8ABJ - chains L and S of the 20 polymer chains in the assembly; structure by electron microscopy, 3.70 A resolution.

[Chain L]
Protein: YALI0A14806p
From: Yarrowia lipolytica
UniProtKB: Q6CGY9 (Q6CGY9_YARLI); numbering as in UniProt (aligned over 1-474)
Amino-acid sequence (474 residues; row label = number of the first residue in the row):
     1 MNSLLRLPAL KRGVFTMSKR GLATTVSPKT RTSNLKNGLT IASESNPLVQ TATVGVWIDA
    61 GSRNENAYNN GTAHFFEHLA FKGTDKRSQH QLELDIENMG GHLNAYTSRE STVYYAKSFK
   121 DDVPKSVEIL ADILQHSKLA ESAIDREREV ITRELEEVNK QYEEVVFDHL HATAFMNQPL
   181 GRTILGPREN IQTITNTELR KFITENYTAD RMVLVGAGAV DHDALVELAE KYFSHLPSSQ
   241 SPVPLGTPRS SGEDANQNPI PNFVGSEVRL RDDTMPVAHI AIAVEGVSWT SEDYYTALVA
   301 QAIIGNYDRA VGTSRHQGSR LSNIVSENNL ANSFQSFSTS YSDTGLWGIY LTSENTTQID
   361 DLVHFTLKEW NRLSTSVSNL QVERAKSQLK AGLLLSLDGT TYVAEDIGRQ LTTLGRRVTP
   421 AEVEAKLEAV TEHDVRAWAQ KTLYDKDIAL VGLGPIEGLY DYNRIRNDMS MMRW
Unresolved in the structure: 1-25, 249-259
Residues lining bound ligands:
  - 1,2-diacyl-sn-glycero-3-phosphocholine (PC1): Tyr444, Asp445, Ser470, Met472
  - phosphatidylethanolamine (PTY): Asn467, Ser470, Met472
  - 1,2-dimyristoyl-sn-glycero-3-phosphate (XP4): Arg372, Ser376, Arg473

[Chain S]
Protein: Cytochrome b-c1 complex subunit 8
From: Yarrowia lipolytica
UniProtKB: Q6C387 (Q6C387_YARLI); residues 3-95 here correspond to UniProt positions 1-93 (UniProt number = residue number - 2)
Amino-acid sequence (93 residues; numbered 3 to 95; the number before each row is that of its first residue):
     3 MGGNGHYMGW WGHMGSPPQK GIAGYTISPF AARPFAGVVH AAIFNTFRRT KNQALFVILP
    63 VSFFYYVWTQ ASEKNEWLYT KAGRHELAKA LAE
Unresolved in the structure: 3-8, 94-95
Residues lining bound ligands: 1,2-diacyl-sn-glycero-3-phosphocholine (PC1): Gln55, Phe58, Val59, Val63

[How chain L and chain S interact]
Contacting residue pairs - 42 pairs, chain L then chain S:
  Met176(L) - Ile29(S)  hydrophobic
  Val264(L) - Ile29(S)  hydrophobic
  Gly265(L) - Ile29(S)
  Gly265(L) - Ser30(S)  hydrogen bond (backbone-backbone)
  Ser266(L) - Thr28(S)
  Ser266(L) - Ile29(S)
  Glu267(L) - Gly26(S)
  Glu267(L) - Tyr27(S)
  Glu267(L) - Thr28(S)  hydrogen bond (backbone-backbone)
  Val268(L) - Gly26(S)
  Val268(L) - Tyr27(S)  hydrophobic
  Arg269(L) - Ile24(S)
  Arg269(L) - Ala25(S)
  Arg269(L) - Gly26(S)  hydrogen bond (backbone-backbone)
  Leu270(L) - Ala25(S)  hydrophobic
  Arg271(L) - Ser18(S)
  Arg271(L) - Gln21(S)
  Arg271(L) - Lys22(S)
  Arg271(L) - Gly23(S)
  Arg271(L) - Ile24(S)
  Asp272(L) - Gln21(S)
  Asp272(L) - Lys22(S)
  Asp273(L) - Pro19(S)
  Asp273(L) - Pro20(S)
  Asp273(L) - Gln21(S)  hydrogen bond (side chain-backbone)
  Thr274(L) - Lys22(S)
  Thr356(L) - Gly14(S)
  Thr357(L) - His15(S)
  Asp447(L) - Ser30(S)  hydrogen bond
  Asp447(L) - Phe32(S)
  Glu457(L) - Trp12(S)
  Glu457(L) - Trp13(S)
  Glu457(L) - Gly14(S)  hydrogen bond (side chain-backbone)
  Glu457(L) - His15(S)  hydrogen bond (side chain-backbone)
  Glu457(L) - Met16(S)  hydrogen bond (side chain-backbone)
  Gly458(L) - Trp13(S)
  Gly458(L) - Gly14(S)
  Tyr460(L) - Trp13(S)
  Tyr462(L) - Ser30(S)
  Tyr462(L) - Pro31(S)
  Asn463(L) - Pro31(S)
  Arg466(L) - Phe32(S)
Other interface residues (no listed pair), chain S (21 interface residues in all): Ala33

[Overview]
Chain L and chain S each contribute 21 residues to their interface; the contacts include 8 hydrogen bonds.
Polar pairs include Asp273(L)-Gln21(S), Asp447(L)-Ser30(S) and Glu457(L)-Gly14(S). Chain L binds
phosphatidylethanolamine, 1,2-dimyristoyl-sn-glycero-3-phosphate and 1,2-diacyl-sn-glycero-3-phosphocholine.
Bound to chain S: 1,2-diacyl-sn-glycero-3-phosphocholine.
Chain L is YALI0A14806p and chain S is Cytochrome b-c1 complex subunit 8, both from Yarrowia lipolytica; the
structure, Complex III2 from Yarrowia lipolytica, antimycin A bound, c-position, was determined by electron
microscopy (same publication as 8AB6, 8AB7, 8AB8, 8AB9, 8ABA, 8ABB and 11 further entries).
